PDB entry 4YHH | X-ray diffraction, 3.42 A resolution | chains A and M of the 21 polymer chains in the assembly

[Chain A]
Molecule: 16S ribosomal RNA
From: Thermus thermophilus HB8
Sequence (1507 nucleotides; row label = number of the first residue in the row; note: 42 numbers in that range are skipped by the numbering (no residue carries them; nothing is unmodelled there); a row labelled like 190A-190L holds insertion residues (190A, then the next letters in order)):
     3 GUUGGAGAGUUUGAUCCUGGCUCAGGGUGAACGCUGGCGGCGUGCCUAAG
    53 ACAUGCAAGUCGUGCGGG
    73 CCGCGGGGUUUU
    88 ACUCCG
    95 UGGUC
   101 AGCGGCGGACGGGUGAGUAACGCGUGGGU
  129A G
   130 ACCUACCCGGAAGAGGGGGACAACCCGGGGAAACUCGGGCUAAUCCCCCA
   180 UGUGGACCCGC
190A-190L CCCUUGGGGUGU
   191 GUCCAAAGGGCUUU
   216 GCCCGCUUCCGGAUGGGCCCGCGUCCCAUCAGCUAGUUGGUGGGGUAAUG
   266 GCCCACCAAGGCGACGACGGGUAGCCGGUCUGAGAGGAUGGCCGGCCACA
   316 GGGGCACUGAGACACGGGCCCCACUCCUACGGGAGGCAGCAGUUAGGAAU
   366 CUUCCGCAAUGGGCGCAAGCCUGACGGAGCGACGCCGCUUGGAGGAAGAA
   416 GCCCUUCGGGGUGUAAACUCCUGAA
   442 CCCGGGACGAAACCCCCGACGA
   474 GGGGACUGACGGUACCGGG
   494 GUAAUAGCGCCGGCCAACUCCGUGCCAGCAGCCGCGGUAAUACGGAGGGC
   544 GCGAGCGUUACCCGGAUUCACUGGGCGUAAAGGGCGUGUAGGCGGCCUGG
   594 GGCGUCCCAUGUGAAAGACCACGGCUCAACCGUGGGGGAGCGUGGGAUAC
   644 GCUCAGGCUAGACGGUGGGAGAGGGUGGUGGAAUUCCCGGAGUAGCGGUG
   694 AAAUGCGCAGAUACCGGGAGGAACGCCGAUGGCGAAGGCAGCCACCUGGU
   744 CCACCCGUGACGCUGAGGCGCGAAAGCGUGGGGAGCAAACCGGAUUAGAU
   794 ACCCGGGUAGUCCACGCCCUAAACGAUGCGCGCUAGGUCUCUGGGUCU
   848 CCUGGGGGCCGAAGCUAACGCGUUAAGCGCGCCGCCUGGGGAGUACGGCC
   898 GCAAGGCUGAAACUCAAAGGAAUUGACGGGGGCCCGCACAAGCGGUGGAG
   948 CAUGUGGUUUAAUUCGAAGCAACGCGAAGAACCUUACCAGGCCUUGACAU
   998 GCUAGG
 1003A G
  1004 AACCCGGGUGAAAGCCUGGGGUGCCCC
1030A-1030D GCGA
  1031 GGGGAGCCCUAGCACAGGUGCUGCAUGGCCGUCGUCAGCUCGUGCCGUGA
  1081 GGUGUUGGGUUAAGUCCCGCAACGAGCGCAACCCCCGCCGUUAGUUGCCA
  1131 GCGGUUCGGCCGGGCACUCUAACGGGACUGCCCGCGAAA
  1171 GCGGGAGGAAGGAGGGGACGACGUCUGGUCAGCAUGGCCCUUACGGCCUG
  1221 GGCGACACACGUGCUACAAUGCCCACUACAAAGCGAUGCCACCCGGCAAC
  1271 GGGGAGCUAAUCGCAAAAAGGUGGGCCCAGUUCGGAUUGGGGUCUGCAAC
  1321 CCGACCCCAUGAAGCCGGAAUCGCUAGUAAUCGCGGAUCAG
 1361A C
  1362 CAUGCCGCGGUGAAUACGUUCCCGGGCCUUGUACACACCGCCCGUCACGC
  1412 CAUGGGAGCGGGCUCUACCCGAAGUCGCCGGG
  1446 AGCCUACGGG
  1459 CAGGCGCCGAGGGUAGGGCCCGUGACUGGGGCGAAGUCGUAACAAGGUAG
  1509 CUGUACCGGAAGGUGCGGCUGGAU
Ion coordination: Mg2+ site 1 near G21 (its only coordinating residue here); Mg2+ site 2 near C48 (its only coordinating residue here); Mg2+ site 3 near A53 (its only coordinating residue here); Mg2+ site 4 near A195 (its only coordinating residue here); Mg2+ site 5 near G289 (its only coordinating residue here); Mg2+ site 6 near G297 (its only coordinating residue here); Mg2+ site 7: G299, G558; Mg2+ site 8: C307, C308; Mg2+ site 9 near A315 (its only coordinating residue here); Mg2+ site 10 near C352 (its only coordinating residue here); Mg2+ site 11: G450, A452; Mg2+ site 12: G506, A509, A510; 36 more Mg2+ sites not listed
Residues lining bound ligands: tigecycline (T1C): U531, A965, G966, U1052, G1053, C1054, A1055, C1195, U1196, G1197, G1198
What the authors report for this chain:
  - binding site for tigecycline: C1054, C1195, G1198
  - Mg2+ coordination: G966, C1054
  - conformationally variable residues: C1054
  - binding site for Mg2+: G966

[Chain M]
Molecule: 30S ribosomal protein S13
From: Thermus thermophilus HB8
UniProt: P80377 (RS13_THET8); numbering as in UniProt (aligned over 2-120)
Sequence (119 residues; row label = number of the first residue in the row):
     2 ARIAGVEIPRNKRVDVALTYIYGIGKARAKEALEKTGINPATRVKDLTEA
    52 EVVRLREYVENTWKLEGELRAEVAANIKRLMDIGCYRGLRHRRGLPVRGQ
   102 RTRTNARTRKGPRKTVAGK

[Chain A / chain M interface]
Residue-residue contacts - 94 pairs, chain A then chain M:
  A946(A) - Arg114(M)  salt bridge to the phosphate
  G947(A) - Arg108(M)  phosphate contact
  G947(A) - Thr109(M)  hydrogen bond to the phosphate
  C948(A) - Asn106(M)  base contact
  C948(A) - Ala107(M)  hydrogen bond to the phosphate
  C948(A) - Arg108(M)  hydrogen bond to the phosphate
  C948(A) - Thr109(M)  phosphate contact
  A949(A) - Gln101(M)  phosphate contact
  A949(A) - Arg102(M)  phosphate contact
  A949(A) - Asn106(M)  hydrogen bond to the base
  U950(A) - Arg102(M)  salt bridge to the phosphate
  U950(A) - Thr105(M)  base contact
  U950(A) - Asn106(M)  base contact
  G951(A) - Arg102(M)  salt bridge to the phosphate
  G951(A) - Thr105(M)  base contact
  U952(A) - Arg102(M)  base contact
  U952(A) - Arg104(M)  base contact
  U952(A) - Thr105(M)  base contact
  G953(A) - Arg104(M)  salt bridge to the phosphate
  G954(A) - Arg104(M)  hydrogen bond to the base
  G954(A) - Lys120(M)  phosphate contact
  U955(A) - Lys120(M)  salt bridge to the phosphate
  A1225(A) - Arg102(M)  phosphate contact
  A1225(A) - Thr103(M)  hydrogen bond to the phosphate
  A1225(A) - Arg104(M)  phosphate contact
  C1226(A) - Arg91(M)  salt bridge to the phosphate
  C1226(A) - Leu96(M)  phosphate contact
  C1226(A) - Thr103(M)  hydrogen bond to the sugar
  C1226(A) - Arg104(M)  base contact
  C1226(A) - Lys111(M)  hydrogen bond to the phosphate
  A1227(A) - Leu96(M)  phosphate contact
  A1227(A) - Lys111(M)  salt bridge to the phosphate
  A1227(A) - Lys115(M)  phosphate contact
  A1227(A) - Val117(M)  base contact
  C1228(A) - Arg104(M)  base contact
  C1228(A) - Arg108(M)  salt bridge to the phosphate
  C1228(A) - Lys111(M)  salt bridge to the phosphate
  C1228(A) - Pro113(M)  phosphate contact
  C1228(A) - Arg114(M)  phosphate contact
  C1228(A) - Lys115(M)  hydrogen bond to the phosphate
  C1228(A) - Thr116(M)  phosphate contact
  C1228(A) - Val117(M)  sugar contact
  A1229(A) - Thr105(M)  base contact
  A1229(A) - Arg114(M)  salt bridge to the phosphate
  A1229(A) - Thr116(M)  hydrogen bond to the phosphate
  C1230(A) - Thr105(M)  base contact
  G1295(A) - Arg14(M)  hydrogen bond to the phosphate
  C1296(A) - Arg14(M)  salt bridge to the phosphate
  C1296(A) - Arg44(M)  salt bridge to the phosphate
  C1297(A) - Arg44(M)  salt bridge to the phosphate
  U1301(A) - Tyr21(M)  sugar contact
  U1302(A) - Lys13(M)  salt bridge to the phosphate
  U1302(A) - Arg14(M)  base contact
  U1302(A) - Val17(M)  phosphate contact
  U1302(A) - Tyr21(M)  hydrogen bond to the phosphate
  U1302(A) - Lys27(M)  base contact
  A1306(A) - Thr109(M)  sugar contact
  U1307(A) - Gln101(M)  hydrogen bond to the phosphate
  U1307(A) - Arg110(M)  phosphate contact
  U1308(A) - His92(M)  phosphate contact
  U1308(A) - Pro97(M)  phosphate contact
  U1308(A) - Val98(M)  hydrogen bond to the phosphate
  U1308(A) - Arg99(M)  base contact
  U1308(A) - Gln101(M)  hydrogen bond to the phosphate
  U1308(A) - Arg110(M)  salt bridge to the phosphate
  G1309(A) - Val74(M)  sugar contact
  G1309(A) - Asn77(M)  phosphate contact
  G1309(A) - Ile78(M)  sugar contact
  G1309(A) - Arg88(M)  salt bridge to the phosphate
  G1309(A) - His92(M)  salt bridge to the phosphate
  G1309(A) - Arg99(M)  salt bridge to the phosphate
  G1310(A) - Asn77(M)  phosphate contact
  G1310(A) - Arg88(M)  salt bridge to the phosphate
  C1320(A) - Tyr87(M)  sugar contact
  C1321(A) - Tyr87(M)  hydrogen bond to the phosphate
  C1322(A) - Tyr87(M)  phosphate contact
  C1322(A) - Gly100(M)  phosphate contact
  C1328(A) - Ala28(M)  phosphate contact
  C1328(A) - Arg29(M)  hydrogen bond to the sugar
  A1329(A) - Tyr23(M)  sugar contact
  A1329(A) - Gly24(M)  sugar contact
  A1329(A) - Ile25(M)  phosphate contact
  A1329(A) - Gly26(M)  hydrogen bond to the phosphate
  A1329(A) - Lys27(M)  phosphate contact
  A1329(A) - Ala28(M)  hydrogen bond to the phosphate
  A1329(A) - Arg29(M)  hydrogen bond to the phosphate
  A1329(A) - Leu70(M)  sugar contact
  U1330(A) - Thr20(M)  phosphate contact
  U1330(A) - Ile22(M)  phosphate contact
  U1330(A) - Tyr23(M)  hydrogen bond to the sugar
  U1330(A) - Ile25(M)  phosphate contact
  U1330(A) - Gly26(M)  phosphate contact
  G1331(A) - Tyr23(M)  phosphate contact
  A1332(A) - Thr109(M)  sugar contact
Interface residues without a listed pair, chain A (37 interface residues in all): G945, G1224, G1323
Interface residues without a listed pair, chain M (48 interface residues in all): Ala30, Lys31, Leu81, Gly119

[Summary]
Chain A and chain M form an interface of 37 and 48 residues respectively, with 21 hydrogen bonds and 19 salt
bridges. Polar pairs include A949(A)-Asn106(M), G954(A)-Arg104(M) and C1226(A)-Thr103(M). Bound to chain A:
tigecycline. The paper reports a binding site for tigecycline at C1054(A), C1195(A) and G1198(A); a binding
site for Mg2+ at G966(A).
Chain A is 16S ribosomal RNA and chain M is 30S ribosomal protein S13, both from Thermus thermophilus HB8; the
structure, Crystal structure of the 30S ribosomal subunit from Thermus thermophilus in complex with
tigecycline, was determined by X-ray diffraction.
